Entry 7D09 (electron microscopy, 3.60 A resolution); this record covers chains D and I of the 12 polymer chains in the assembly.

== Chain D ==
Molecule: Intermembrane phospholipid transport system permease protein MlaE
Source organism: Acinetobacter baumannii
UniProt: V5V9F4 (V5V9F4_ACIBA); numbering as in UniProt (aligned over 1-258)
Amino-acid sequence (258 residues; numbered 1 to 258; the number before each row is that of its first residue):
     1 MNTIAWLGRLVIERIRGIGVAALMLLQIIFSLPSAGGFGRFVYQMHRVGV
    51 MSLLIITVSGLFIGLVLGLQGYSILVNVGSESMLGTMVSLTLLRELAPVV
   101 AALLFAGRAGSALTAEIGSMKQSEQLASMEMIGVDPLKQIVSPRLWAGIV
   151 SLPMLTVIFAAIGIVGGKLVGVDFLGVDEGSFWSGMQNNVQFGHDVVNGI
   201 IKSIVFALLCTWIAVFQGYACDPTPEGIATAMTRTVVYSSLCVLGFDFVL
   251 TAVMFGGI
Disordered / not traced: 257-258

== Chain I ==
Molecule: MCE family protein
Source organism: Acinetobacter baumannii
UniProt: V5V921 (V5V921_ACIBA); residue numbers follow UniProt; this construct covers 1-226
Amino-acid sequence (226 residues; numbered 1 to 226; the number before each row is that of its first residue):
     1 MKSRTSELAVGIFVIIFGIALFFLAMKVSGLVGTNLSDGYTMKAQFDNVN
    51 GLKPRAKVTMSGVTIGRVDSITLDPVTRLATVTFDLDGKLTSFNAEQLKE
   101 VQKNALDELRYSSDYTQATPAQQKTMEQQLISNMNSITSIDEDAYIMVAT
   151 NGLLGEKYLKIVPGGGLNYLKRGDTISNTQGTMDLEDLISKFITGGGAGK
   201 VAAGSSSAEEKAPASTDSSAQPSFVE
Disordered / not traced: 1-2, 194-226

== Chain D / chain I interface ==
Pairs across the interface (14; chain D residue first):
  S80(D) - L154(I)
  S82(D) - G155(I)
  V165(D) - A25(I)
  V165(D) - V28(I)  hydrophobic
  V165(D) - S29(I)
  K168(D) - V28(I)  hydrogen bond (side chain-backbone)
  D178(D) - K57(I)
  D178(D) - R67(I)  salt bridge
  E179(D) - R55(I)  salt bridge
  G180(D) - R55(I)
  G180(D) - R67(I)
  W183(D) - S29(I)
  S184(D) - K53(I)
  N188(D) - K53(I)  hydrogen bond
Also at the interface, not in a pair above, chain D (12 interface residues in all): V78, D173
Also at the interface, not in a pair above, chain I (12 interface residues in all): T34, P54, E156

== Overview ==
Chain D and chain I each contribute 12 residues to their interface; the contacts include 2 hydrogen bonds and
2 salt bridges. Polar pairs include D178(D)-R67(I), E179(D)-R55(I) and K168(D)-V28(I).
Here chain D is Intermembrane phospholipid transport system permease protein MlaE and chain I is MCE family
protein, both from Acinetobacter baumannii. Entry 7D09 (Acinetobacter MlaFEDB complex in ATP-bound Vtrans2
conformation) was determined by electron microscopy together with 7D06, 7D08 and 7D0A from the same study.
